PDB entry 9OLQ | X-ray diffraction, 3.48 A resolution | chains A and C of the 3 polymer chains in the assembly

== Chain A ==
Molecule: Designed allosteric facilitated dissociation switch AS1 H
From: synthetic construct
Chain sequence (266 residues; row label = number of the first residue in the row; numbers below 1 keep their minus sign (Met-2 is residue -2)):
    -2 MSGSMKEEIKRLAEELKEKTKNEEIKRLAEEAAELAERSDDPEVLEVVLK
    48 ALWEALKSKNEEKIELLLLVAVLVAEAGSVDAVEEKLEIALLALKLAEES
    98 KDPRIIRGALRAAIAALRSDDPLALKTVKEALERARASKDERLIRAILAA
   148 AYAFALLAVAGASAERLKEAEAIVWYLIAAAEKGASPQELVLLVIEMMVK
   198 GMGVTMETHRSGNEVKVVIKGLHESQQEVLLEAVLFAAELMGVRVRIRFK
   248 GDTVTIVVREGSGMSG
Disordered / not traced: -2 to 0, 257-263

== Chain C ==
Molecule: Designed allosteric facilitated dissociation switch AS1 E
Chain sequence (26 residues; row label = number of the first residue in the row):
     1 EERKKELAKEVIETAKKLIEKLAKEE
Disordered / not traced: 1, 25-26

== Chain A / chain C interface ==
Pairs across the interface - 33 pairs, chain A then chain C:
  Glu40(A) - Ile12(C)
  Val41(A) - Ile12(C)  hydrophobic
  Val44(A) - Ile12(C)  hydrophobic
  Val44(A) - Ala15(C)  hydrophobic
  Val44(A) - Lys16(C)
  Val44(A) - Ile19(C)  hydrophobic
  Lys47(A) - Glu20(C)  salt bridge
  Ala48(A) - Ile19(C)  hydrophobic
  Glu51(A) - Ala23(C)
  Glu51(A) - Lys24(C)  salt bridge
  Lys60(A) - Leu22(C)
  Leu63(A) - Leu22(C)  hydrophobic
  Leu64(A) - Ile19(C)
  Leu64(A) - Leu22(C)  hydrophobic
  Val67(A) - Ala15(C)  hydrophobic
  Val67(A) - Leu18(C)  hydrophobic
  Val71(A) - Ile12(C)  hydrophobic
  Ala79(A) - Lys4(C)  hydrogen bond (backbone-side chain)
  Glu81(A) - Arg3(C)  salt bridge
  Glu81(A) - Leu7(C)
  Leu84(A) - Lys4(C)
  Leu84(A) - Val11(C)
  Glu85(A) - Leu7(C)
  Leu88(A) - Glu10(C)
  Leu88(A) - Thr14(C)
  Leu91(A) - Val11(C)
  Leu91(A) - Thr14(C)
  Leu91(A) - Ala15(C)  hydrophobic
  Leu91(A) - Leu18(C)
  Ala94(A) - Leu18(C)  hydrophobic
  Glu95(A) - Lys17(C)
  Glu95(A) - Lys21(C)  hydrogen bond (backbone-side chain)
  Lys98(A) - Lys21(C)
Interface residues without a listed pair, chain A (23 interface residues in all): Ala87, Lys92, Ile103
Interface residues without a listed pair, chain C (18 interface residues in all): Ala8

== Overview ==
Chain A and chain C form an interface of 23 and 18 residues respectively, with 2 hydrogen bonds and 3 salt
bridges. Polar contacts include Lys47(A)-Glu20(C), Glu51(A)-Lys24(C) and Glu81(A)-Arg3(C).
Chain A is Designed allosteric facilitated dissociation switch AS1 H (synthetic construct) and chain C is
Designed allosteric facilitated dissociation switch AS1 E; the structure, Designed allosteric facilitated
dissociation switch AS1_K46L_E50W_K172W_E173Y in complex state THE, was determined by X-ray diffraction,
deposited together with 9DCY, 9DCZ, 9DD0, 9DD1 and 9DD3.
